PDB entry 9N5D | X-ray diffraction, 3.35 A resolution | chains A and E of the 13 polymer chains in the assembly

== Chain A ==
Molecule: DNA-directed RNA polymerase II subunit RPB1
From: Saccharomyces cerevisiae S288C
Notes: EC 2.7.7.6
UniProtKB: P04050 (RPB1_YEAST); residues 1-1733 here = UniProt positions 1-1733
Sequence (1733 residues; numbered 1 to 1733; the number before each row is that of its first residue):
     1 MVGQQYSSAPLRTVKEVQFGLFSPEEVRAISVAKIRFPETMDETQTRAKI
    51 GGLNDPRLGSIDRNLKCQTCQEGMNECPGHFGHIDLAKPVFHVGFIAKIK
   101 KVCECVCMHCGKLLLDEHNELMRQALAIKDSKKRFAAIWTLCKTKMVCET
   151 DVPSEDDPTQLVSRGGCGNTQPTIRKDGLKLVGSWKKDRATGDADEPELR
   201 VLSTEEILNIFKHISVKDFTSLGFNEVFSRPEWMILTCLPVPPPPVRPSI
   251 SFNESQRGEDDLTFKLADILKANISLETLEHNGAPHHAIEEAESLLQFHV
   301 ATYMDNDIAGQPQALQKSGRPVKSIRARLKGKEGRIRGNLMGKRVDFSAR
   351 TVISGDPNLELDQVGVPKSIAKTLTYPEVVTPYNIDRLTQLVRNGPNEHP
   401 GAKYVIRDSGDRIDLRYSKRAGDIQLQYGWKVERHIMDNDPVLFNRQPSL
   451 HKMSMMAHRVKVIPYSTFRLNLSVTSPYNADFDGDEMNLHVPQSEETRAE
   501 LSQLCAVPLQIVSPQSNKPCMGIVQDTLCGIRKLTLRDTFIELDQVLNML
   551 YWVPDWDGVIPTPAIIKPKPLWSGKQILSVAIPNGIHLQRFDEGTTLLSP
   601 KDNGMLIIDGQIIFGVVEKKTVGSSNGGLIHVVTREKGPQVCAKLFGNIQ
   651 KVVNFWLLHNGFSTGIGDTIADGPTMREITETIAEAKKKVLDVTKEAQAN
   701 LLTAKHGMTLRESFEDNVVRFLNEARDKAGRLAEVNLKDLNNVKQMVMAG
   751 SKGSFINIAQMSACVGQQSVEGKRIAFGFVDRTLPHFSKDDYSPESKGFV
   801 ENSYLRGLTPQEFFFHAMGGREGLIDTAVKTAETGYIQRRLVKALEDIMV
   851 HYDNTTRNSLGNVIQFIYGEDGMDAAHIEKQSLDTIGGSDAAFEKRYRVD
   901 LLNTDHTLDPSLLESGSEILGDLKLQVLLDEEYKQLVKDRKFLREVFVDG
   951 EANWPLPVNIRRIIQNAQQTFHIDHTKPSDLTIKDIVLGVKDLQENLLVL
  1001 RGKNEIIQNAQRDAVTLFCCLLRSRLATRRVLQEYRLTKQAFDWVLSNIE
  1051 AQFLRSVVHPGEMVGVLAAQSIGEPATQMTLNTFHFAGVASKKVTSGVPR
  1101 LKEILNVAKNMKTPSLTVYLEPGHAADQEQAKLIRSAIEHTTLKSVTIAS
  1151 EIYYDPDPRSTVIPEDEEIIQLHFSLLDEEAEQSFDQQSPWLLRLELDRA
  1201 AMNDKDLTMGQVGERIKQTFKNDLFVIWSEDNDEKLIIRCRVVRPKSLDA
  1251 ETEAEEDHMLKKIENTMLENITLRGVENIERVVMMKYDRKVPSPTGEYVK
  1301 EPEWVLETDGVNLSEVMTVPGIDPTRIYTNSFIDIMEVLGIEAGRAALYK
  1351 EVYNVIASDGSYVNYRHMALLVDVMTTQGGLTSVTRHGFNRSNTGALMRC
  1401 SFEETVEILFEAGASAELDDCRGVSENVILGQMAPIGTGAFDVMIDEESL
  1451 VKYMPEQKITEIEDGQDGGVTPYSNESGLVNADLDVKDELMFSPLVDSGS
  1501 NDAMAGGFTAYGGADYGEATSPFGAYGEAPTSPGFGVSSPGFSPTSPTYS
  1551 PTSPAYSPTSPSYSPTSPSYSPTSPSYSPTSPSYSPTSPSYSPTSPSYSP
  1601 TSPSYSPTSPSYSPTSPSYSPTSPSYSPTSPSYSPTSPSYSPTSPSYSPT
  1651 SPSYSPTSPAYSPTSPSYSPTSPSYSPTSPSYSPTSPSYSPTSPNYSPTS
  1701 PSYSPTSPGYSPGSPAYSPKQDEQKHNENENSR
Unresolved in the structure: 1-2, 154-160, 187-198, 250-256, 1082-1091, 1177-1186, 1244-1256, 1447-1733
Cystine bridges: C105-C142
Metal / ion sites: Zn2+ site 1: C67, C70, C77; Zn2+ site 2: C110, C167; Mg2+: D483, D485

== Chain E ==
Molecule: DNA-directed RNA polymerases I, II, and III subunit RPABC1
From: Saccharomyces cerevisiae S288C
UniProtKB: P20434 (RPAB1_YEAST); numbering as in UniProt (aligned over 1-215)
Sequence (215 residues; numbered 1 to 215; the number before each row is that of its first residue):
     1 MDQENERNISRLWRAFRTVKEMVKDRGYFITQEEVELPLEDFKAKYCDSM
    51 GRPQRKMMSFQANPTEESISKFPDMGSLWVEFCDEPSVGVKTMKTFVIHI
   101 QEKNFQTGIFVYQNNITPSAMKLVPSIPPATIETFNEAALVVNITHHELV
   151 PKHIRLSSDEKRELLKRYRLKESQLPRIQRADPVALYLGLKRGEVVKIIR
   201 KSETSGRYASYRICM
Unresolved in the structure: 1-2

== Chain A / chain E interface ==
Pairs across the interface (78):
  T855(A) - Y168(E)
  R857(A) - Y168(E)  hydrogen bond (side chain-backbone)
  R857(A) - L170(E)
  R857(A) - Q174(E)  hydrogen bond
  G861(A) - Q174(E)
  N862(A) - S173(E)  hydrogen bond (side chain-backbone)
  N862(A) - Q174(E)
  V863(A) - L170(E)  hydrophobic
  V863(A) - Q174(E)  hydrogen bond (backbone-backbone)
  V863(A) - P176(E)
  Q865(A) - Y208(E)
  F866(A) - Y168(E)  hydrophobic
  F866(A) - Y208(E)  hydrogen bond (backbone-side chain)
  F866(A) - A209(E)
  F866(A) - S210(E)
  F866(A) - Y211(E)
  I867(A) - Y208(E)
  G869(A) - T204(E)  hydrogen bond (backbone-side chain)
  E870(A) - R200(E)
  E870(A) - S202(E)  hydrogen bond
  E870(A) - T204(E)
  E870(A) - S205(E)  hydrogen bond (backbone-side chain)
  E870(A) - Y208(E)
  D871(A) - T204(E)
  D871(A) - S205(E)
  F942(A) - G206(E)
  F942(A) - R207(E)
  V946(A) - S202(E)
  F947(A) - E203(E)
  W954(A) - E203(E)
  L956(A) - T204(E)
  N1004(A) - R167(E)
  I1006(A) - R167(E)
  I1006(A) - Y168(E)  hydrophobic
  D1013(A) - S205(E)
  D1013(A) - G206(E)
  D1013(A) - R207(E)  salt bridge
  A1014(A) - S205(E)
  L1017(A) - E203(E)
  L1017(A) - T204(E)
  L1017(A) - G206(E)
  M1317(A) - V142(E)
  T1318(A) - R11(E)  hydrogen bond
  T1318(A) - R14(E)  hydrogen bond (backbone-side chain)
  T1318(A) - A138(E)
  T1318(A) - V142(E)
  P1324(A) - V142(E)  hydrophobic
  P1324(A) - H147(E)
  T1325(A) - H146(E)  hydrogen bond (side chain-backbone)
  T1325(A) - H147(E)  hydrogen bond (backbone-side chain)
  T1325(A) - E148(E)  hydrogen bond (backbone-backbone)
  R1326(A) - H147(E)
  R1326(A) - E148(E)
  I1327(A) - H147(E)  hydrogen bond (backbone-side chain)
  E1337(A) - P183(E)
  V1338(A) - I144(E)
  V1338(A) - P183(E)
  L1339(A) - H147(E)
  L1339(A) - V150(E)
  G1340(A) - D182(E)
  G1340(A) - P183(E)
  I1341(A) - I178(E)  hydrophobic
  I1341(A) - D182(E)  hydrogen bond (backbone-side chain)
  I1341(A) - R212(E)
  E1342(A) - P151(E)
  E1342(A) - H153(E)
  E1342(A) - R200(E)  salt bridge
  E1342(A) - R212(E)  salt bridge
  A1343(A) - L149(E)
  R1345(A) - R200(E)
  Y1349(A) - E203(E)
  Y1365(A) - E203(E)
  T1376(A) - R212(E)
  T1377(A) - R177(E)  hydrogen bond (backbone-backbone)
  T1377(A) - R212(E)
  Q1378(A) - R177(E)
  G1379(A) - R177(E)  hydrogen bond (backbone-backbone)
  G1379(A) - Q179(E)
Also at the interface, not in a pair above, chain A (52 interface residues in all): L860, E945, P955, A1010, T1016, Y1328, I1335, M1336, A1346, A1347, R1366
Also at the interface, not in a pair above, chain E (40 interface residues in all): V141, L164, V184, I198, K201

== In short ==
52 residues of chain A and 40 residues of chain E are in contact, with 17 hydrogen bonds and 3 salt bridges.
Among the polar pairs are D1013(A)-R207(E), E1342(A)-R200(E) and E1342(A)-R212(E). The Zn2+ site 1 is built by
C67(A), C70(A) and C77(A).
Chain A is DNA-directed RNA polymerase II subunit RPB1 and chain E is DNA-directed RNA polymerases I, II, and
III subunit RPABC1, both from Saccharomyces cerevisiae S288C; the structure, RNA polymerase II elongation
complex with 8-oxoG at +1 site, CMP added, was determined by X-ray diffraction (same publication as 9N5B,
9N5C, 9N5E, 9N5F and 9N5G).
